Entry 7VO0 (electron microscopy, 3.40 A resolution); this record covers chains B and L of the 8 polymer chains in the assembly.

# Chain B
Molecule: Dna_t
Sequence (84 nucleotides; numbered 1 to 84; the number before each row is that of its first residue):
     1 GGCGACCCGGCGCCGCCTACGGTCAGTACTACGGGTAGGGGGTATCGGGC
    51 AACGCGGCACTGAACACCGTTGTCATGTGCCTTG
Unresolved in the structure: 1-41

# Chain L
Name: Putative metal uptake regulation protein
Source organism: Streptomyces coelicolor (strain ATCC BAA-471 / A3(2) / M145)
UniProtKB: Q9L2H5 (Q9L2H5_STRCO); residue numbers follow UniProt; this construct covers 1-139
Sequence (159 residues; numbered -19 to 139; the number before each row is that of its first residue; numbers below 1 keep their minus sign (Met-19 is residue -19)):
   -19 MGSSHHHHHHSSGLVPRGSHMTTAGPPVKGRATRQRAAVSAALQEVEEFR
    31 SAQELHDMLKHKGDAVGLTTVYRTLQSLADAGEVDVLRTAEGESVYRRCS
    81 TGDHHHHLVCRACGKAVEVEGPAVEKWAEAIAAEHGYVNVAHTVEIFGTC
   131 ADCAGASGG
Unresolved in the structure: -19 to 5, 137-139
Construct notes: initiating methionine (-19); expression tag (-18 to 0)
What the authors report for this chain:
  - mutagenesis - R11A, D37A/H41A, R53A: decreased binding to Dna_nt
  - binding site for Dna_nt: Arg11, Gln33, Leu48, Thr49, Thr50, Tyr52, Arg53
  - binding site for Dna_t (chain B): Arg53

# How chain B and chain L interact
Contacting residue pairs - 7 pairs, chain B then chain L:
  DA75(B) with Gln33(L), sugar contact; Glu73(L), sugar contact
  DT76(B) with Gln33(L), base contact; Tyr52(L), hydrogen bond to the phosphate; Glu73(L), phosphate contact; Ser74(L), hydrogen bond to the phosphate
  DG77(B) with Gln56(L), phosphate contact
Interface residues without a listed pair, chain B (4 interface residues in all): DT78
Interface residues without a listed pair, chain L (9 interface residues in all): Leu48, Thr49, Arg53, Gly72

# Overview
4 residues of chain B and 9 residues of chain L are in contact, with 2 hydrogen bonds. Among the polar pairs
are DT76(B)-Tyr52(L) and DT76(B)-Ser74(L). From the paper: a binding site for Dna_nt at Arg11(L), Gln33(L) and
Leu48(L) among others; R11A, D37A/H41A and R53A of chain L reduce binding to Dna_nt.
Here chain B is Dna_t and chain L is Putative metal uptake regulation protein (Streptomyces coelicolor (strain
ATCC BAA-471 / A3(2) / M145)). Entry 7VO0 (Streptomyces coelicolor zinc uptake regulator complexed with zinc
and DNA (trimer of dimers)) was determined by electron microscopy, deposited together with 7VO9, 7VPD, 7VPZ,
7X74, 7X75 and 7X76.
